5FRP - chains A and C of the 4 polymer chains in the assembly; structure by X-ray diffraction, 2.90 A resolution.

Chain A:
Protein: Sister chromatid cohesion protein PDS5
Source organism: Saccharomyces cerevisiae
Reference sequence: Q04264 (PDS5_YEAST); numbering as in UniProt (aligned over 1-701)
Sequence (703 residues; row label = number of the first residue in the row; numbers below 1 keep their minus sign (Gly-1 is residue -1)):
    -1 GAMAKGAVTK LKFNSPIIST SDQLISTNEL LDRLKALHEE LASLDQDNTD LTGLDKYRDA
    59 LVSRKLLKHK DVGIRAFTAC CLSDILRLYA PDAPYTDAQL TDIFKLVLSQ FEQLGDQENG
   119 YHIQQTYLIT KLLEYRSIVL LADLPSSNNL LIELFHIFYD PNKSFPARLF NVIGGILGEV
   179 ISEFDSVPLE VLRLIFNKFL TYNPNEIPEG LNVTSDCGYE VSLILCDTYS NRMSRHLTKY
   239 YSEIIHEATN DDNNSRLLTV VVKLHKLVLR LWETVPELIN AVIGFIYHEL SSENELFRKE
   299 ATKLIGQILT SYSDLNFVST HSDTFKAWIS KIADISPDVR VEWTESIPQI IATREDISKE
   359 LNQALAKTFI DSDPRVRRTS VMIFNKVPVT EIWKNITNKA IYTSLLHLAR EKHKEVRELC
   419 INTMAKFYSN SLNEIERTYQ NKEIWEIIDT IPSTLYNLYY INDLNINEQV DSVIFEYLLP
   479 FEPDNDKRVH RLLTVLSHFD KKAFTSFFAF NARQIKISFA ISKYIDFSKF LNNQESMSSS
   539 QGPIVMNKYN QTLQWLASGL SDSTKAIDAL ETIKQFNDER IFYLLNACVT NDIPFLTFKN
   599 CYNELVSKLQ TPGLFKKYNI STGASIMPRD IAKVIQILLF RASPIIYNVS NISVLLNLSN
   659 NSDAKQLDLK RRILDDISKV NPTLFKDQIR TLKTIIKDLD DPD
Disordered / not traced: -1 to 2, 611-622, 692-701
Construct notes: expression tag (-1 to 0)
From the paper describing this entry:
  - mutagenesis - Y458A, Y458E: abolished growth

Chain C:
Protein: MCD1-like protein
Source organism: Saccharomyces cerevisiae
Reference sequence: Q12158 (SCC1_YEAST); residue numbers follow UniProt; this construct covers 116-159
Sequence (44 residues; numbered 116 to 159; the number before each row is that of its first residue):
   116 RLNTVTRVHQ LMLEDAVTER EVLVTPGLEF LDDTTIPVGL MAQE
Disordered / not traced: 116-125, 143-159
From the paper describing this entry:
  - mutagenesis - L138K: decreased growth

Interface between chain A and chain C:
Pairs across the interface (29):
  His405(A) with Met127(C)
  Arg408(A) with Met127(C); Leu128(C), hydrogen bond (backbone-backbone); Asp130(C)
  Glu409(A) with Met127(C)
  Lys410(A) with Leu126(C)
  Arg415(A) with Leu128(C)
  Tyr457(A) with Leu138(C), hydrophobic
  Tyr458(A) with Asp130(C); Ala131(C), hydrogen bond (backbone-backbone); Val132(C), hydrogen bond (backbone-backbone); Thr133(C); Glu134(C)
  Ile459(A) with Asp130(C); Ala131(C)
  Asn460(A) with Val132(C)
  Asn465(A) with Leu138(C)
  Lys499(A) with Glu134(C)
  Lys500(A) with Asp130(C), salt bridge; Glu134(C)
  Thr503(A) with Glu134(C)
  Ala507(A) with Val137(C)
  Phe508(A) with Leu138(C), hydrophobic
  Arg511(A) with Leu138(C)
  Lys514(A) with Thr140(C), hydrogen bond (side chain-backbone); Pro141(C); Gly142(C)
  Trp553(A) with Thr140(C); Pro141(C), hydrogen bond (side chain-backbone)
Interface residues without a listed pair, chain A (21 interface residues in all): Leu406, Ile464, Ser504
Interface residues without a listed pair, chain C (14 interface residues in all): Glu129
Interface features reported in the paper:
  - hot spots on chain A (mutagenesis) - Y458A, Y458E: abolished binding to MCD1-like protein (chain C)

Overview:
21 residues of chain A and 14 residues of chain C are in contact, with 5 hydrogen bonds and 1 salt bridge.
Among the polar pairs are Lys500(A)-Asp130(C), Lys514(A)-Thr140(C) and Trp553(A)-Pro141(C). The paper reports
that Y458A and Y458E of chain A abolish growth; Y458A and Y458E of chain A abolish binding to MCD1-like
protein (chain C).
Here chain A is Sister chromatid cohesion protein PDS5 and chain C is MCD1-like protein, both from
Saccharomyces cerevisiae. Entry 5FRP (Structure of the Pds5-Scc1 complex and implications for cohesin
function) was determined by X-ray diffraction, deposited together with 5FRR and 5FRS.
